6CTJ - chains P and A of the 4 polymer chains in the assembly; structure by X-ray diffraction, 2.10 A resolution.

Chain P:
Molecule: 10-nt DNA strand
Sequence (10 nucleotides; row label = number of the first residue in the row):
     1 GCTGATGCGC
Modified positions: DOC (2',3'-dideoxycytidine-5'-monophosphate) at position 10
Metal / ion sites: Na+: DG9 (shared with Thr-101(A), Val-103(A) of chain A)

Chain A:
Name: DNA polymerase beta
Source organism: Homo sapiens
Notes: EC 2.7.7.7, 4.2.99.-
UniProtKB: P06746 (DPOLB_HUMAN); residue numbers follow UniProt; this construct covers 1-335
Chain sequence (335 residues; numbered 1 to 335; the number before each row is that of its first residue):
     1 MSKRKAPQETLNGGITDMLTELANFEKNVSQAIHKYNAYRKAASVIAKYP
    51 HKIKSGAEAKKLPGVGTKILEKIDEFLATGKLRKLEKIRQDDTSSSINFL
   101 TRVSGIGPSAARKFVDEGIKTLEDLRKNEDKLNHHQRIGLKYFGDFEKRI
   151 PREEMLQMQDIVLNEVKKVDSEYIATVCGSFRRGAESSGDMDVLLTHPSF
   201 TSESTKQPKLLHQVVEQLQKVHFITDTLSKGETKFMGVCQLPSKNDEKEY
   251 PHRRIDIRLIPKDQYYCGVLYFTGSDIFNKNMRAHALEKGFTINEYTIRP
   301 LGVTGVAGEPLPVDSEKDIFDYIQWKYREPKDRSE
Unresolved in the structure: 1-9
Sequence notes: conflict Leu-70 (Ala in P06746)
Metal / ion sites: Na+ site 1: Lys-60, Val-65; Na+ site 2: Thr-101, Val-103 (shared with DG9(P) of chain P); Mg2+: Asp-190, Asp-192 (together with FDV)
Ligand contacts: FDV (5'-O-[(R)-hydroxy({(R)-hydroxy[(1S)-1-phosphonoethyl]phosphoryl}oxy)phosphoryl]thymidine): Arg-149, Gly-179, Ser-180, Arg-183, Ser-188, Gly-189, Asp-190, Asp-192, Tyr-271, Phe-272, Thr-273, Gly-274, Ser-275, Asp-276, Asn-279
UniProt features mapped onto this chain:
  - region: Arg-183 to Asp-192 (DNA-binding)
  - active site: Lys-72 (Nucleophile)
  - binding site (K(+)): Lys-60, Leu-62, Val-65, Thr-101, Val-103, Ile-106
  - binding site (Na(+)): Lys-60, Leu-62, Val-65, Thr-101, Val-103, Ile-106
  - binding site (dATP): Arg-149, Ser-180, Arg-183, Gly-189, Asp-190
  - binding site (dCTP): Arg-149, Ser-180, Arg-183, Gly-189, Asp-190
  - binding site (dGTP): Arg-149, Ser-180, Arg-183, Gly-189, Asp-190, Asp-192
  - binding site (dTTP): Arg-149, Ser-180, Arg-183, Gly-189, Asp-190
  - binding site (Mg(2+)): Asp-190, Asp-192, Asp-256
  - modified residue: Lys-72 (N6-acetyllysine), Arg-83 (Omega-N-methylarginine), Arg-152 (Omega-N-methylarginine)
  - cross-link (Glycyl lysine isopeptide (Lys-Gly)): Lys-41 (interchain with G-Cter in ubiquitin), Lys-61 (interchain with G-Cter in ubiquitin), Lys-81 (interchain with G-Cter in ubiquitin)
From the paper describing this entry:
  - conformationally variable residues (side-chain flip): Arg-254

Interface between chain P and chain A:
Pairs across the interface (16):
  DG7(P) / Ser-109(A)  hydrogen bond to the phosphate
  DC8(P) / Gly-105(A)  sugar contact
  DC8(P) / Gly-107(A)  hydrogen bond to the phosphate
  DC8(P) / Pro-108(A)  phosphate contact
  DC8(P) / Ser-109(A)  hydrogen bond to the phosphate
  DC8(P) / Ala-110(A)  hydrogen bond to the phosphate
  DG9(P) / Val-103(A)  phosphate contact
  DG9(P) / Ser-104(A)  phosphate contact
  DG9(P) / Gly-105(A)  hydrogen bond to the phosphate
  DG9(P) / Ile-106(A)  phosphate contact
  DG9(P) / His-135(A)  sugar contact
  DG9(P) / Lys-234(A)  base contact
  DOC_10(P) / Arg-254(A)  salt bridge to the phosphate
  DOC_10(P) / Asp-256(A)  sugar contact
  DOC_10(P) / Tyr-271(A)  hydrogen bond to the base
  DOC_10(P) / Phe-272(A)  sugar contact
Other interface residues (no listed pair), chain A (17 interface residues in all): Asp-190, Asp-192, Met-236

Summary:
4 residues of chain P and 17 residues of chain A are in contact, with 6 hydrogen bonds and 1 salt bridge.
Polar pairs include DOC_10(P)/Tyr-271(A), DG7(P)/Ser-109(A) and DC8(P)/Gly-107(A). Chain A binds compound FDV.
From the paper: conformational variability at Arg-254(A).
Here chain P is a 10-nt DNA strand and chain A is DNA polymerase beta (Homo sapiens). Entry 6CTJ (Ternary
complex crystal structure of DNA polymerase Beta with a dideoxy terminated primer with CHCH3, beta ...) was
determined by X-ray diffraction, deposited together with 6BEL, 6BEM, 6CR3, 6CR4, 6CR5, 6CR6 and 20 further
entries.
